PDB entry 7UIO | electron microscopy, 3.30 A resolution | chains Ae and Ap of the 80 polymer chains in the assembly

# Chain Ae
Name: Mediator of RNA polymerase II transcription subunit 5
Source organism: Saccharomyces cerevisiae S288C
Reference sequence: P53114 (MED5_YEAST); numbering as in UniProt (aligned over 1-1132)
Sequence (1132 residues; numbered 1 to 1132; the number before each row is that of its first residue):
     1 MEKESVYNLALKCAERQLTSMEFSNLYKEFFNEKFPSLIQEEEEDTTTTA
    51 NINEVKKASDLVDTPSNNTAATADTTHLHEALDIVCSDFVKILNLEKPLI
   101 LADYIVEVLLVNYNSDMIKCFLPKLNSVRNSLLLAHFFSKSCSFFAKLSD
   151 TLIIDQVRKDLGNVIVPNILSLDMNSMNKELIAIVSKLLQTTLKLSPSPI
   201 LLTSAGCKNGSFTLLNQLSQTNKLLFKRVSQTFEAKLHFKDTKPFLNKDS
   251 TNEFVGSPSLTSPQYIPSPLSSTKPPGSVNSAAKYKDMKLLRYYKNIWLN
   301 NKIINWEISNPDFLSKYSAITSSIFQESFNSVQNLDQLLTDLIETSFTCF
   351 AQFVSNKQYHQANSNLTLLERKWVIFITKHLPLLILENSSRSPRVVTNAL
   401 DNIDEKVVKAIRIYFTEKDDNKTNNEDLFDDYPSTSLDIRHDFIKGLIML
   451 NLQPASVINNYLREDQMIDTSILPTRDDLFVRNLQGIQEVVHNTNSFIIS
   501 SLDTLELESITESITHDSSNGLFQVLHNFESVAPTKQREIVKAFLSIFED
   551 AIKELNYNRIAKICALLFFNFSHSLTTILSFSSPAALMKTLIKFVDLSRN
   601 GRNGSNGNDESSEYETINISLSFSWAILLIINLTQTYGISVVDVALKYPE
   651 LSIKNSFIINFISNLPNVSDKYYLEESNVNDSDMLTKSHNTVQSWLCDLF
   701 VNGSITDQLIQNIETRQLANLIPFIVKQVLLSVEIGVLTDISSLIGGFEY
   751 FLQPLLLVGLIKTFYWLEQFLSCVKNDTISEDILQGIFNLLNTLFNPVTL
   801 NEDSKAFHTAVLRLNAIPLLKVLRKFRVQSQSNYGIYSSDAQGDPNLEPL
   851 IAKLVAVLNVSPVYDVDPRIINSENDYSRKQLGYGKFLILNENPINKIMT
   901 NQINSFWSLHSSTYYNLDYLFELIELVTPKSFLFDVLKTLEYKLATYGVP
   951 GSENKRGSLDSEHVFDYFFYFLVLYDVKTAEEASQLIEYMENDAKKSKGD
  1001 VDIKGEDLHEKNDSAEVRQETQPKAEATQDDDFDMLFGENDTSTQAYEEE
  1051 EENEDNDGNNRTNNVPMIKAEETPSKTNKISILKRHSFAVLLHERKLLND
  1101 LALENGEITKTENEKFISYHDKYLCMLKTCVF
Disordered / not traced: 1-286, 420-432, 827-845, 993-1077

# Chain Ap
Name: Mediator of RNA polymerase II transcription subunit 16
Source organism: Saccharomyces cerevisiae S288C
Reference sequence: P32259 (MED16_YEAST); residue numbers follow UniProt; this construct covers 1-974
Sequence (974 residues; numbered 1 to 974; the number before each row is that of its first residue):
     1 MMLGEHLMSWSKTGIIAYSDSQSSNANICLTFLESINGINWRFHTPQKYV
    51 LHPQLHEVQYQESSSTLSTHSTTTSVNGSTTAGVGSTPNFGGNSNKSPPQ
   101 FFYNISSIHWNNWFSLPGDMLAVCDELGNMTMLITGQRPDRATTYEKLTM
   151 VFQDNVYKIYNHVMPLKPVDKLKPMNIERKQTRKEYNTSILEFRWLTSSK
   201 SVIVSQFCAFDSSSNTYRSRAQQVPPYGVYHPPFIKYACLAIRKNGQIDF
   251 WYQFSNSKDHKKITLQLLDTSNQRFKDLQWLEFARITPMNDDQCMLITTY
   301 SKLSKNISFYKLHVNWNLNATKPNVLNDPSLKIQFILSTTLDPTDDEGHV
   351 LKLENLHVVSKSSIEKDPSPEILVLYNVCDTSKSLVKRYRLAPTQLSAEY
   401 LVILKPDLNIDRNNSTNQIFQSRRYNLRRHSDIVLDKKVTLITSEMFDAF
   451 VSFYFEDGTIESYNQNDWKLETERLISQSQLGKFKNIIASPLSAGFNYGK
   501 LPLPPSVEWMKVSPSMCGVIVKQYNKKWPQFYAAVQKNYADPEKDSINAT
   551 ALAFGYVKSLHKQISAEDLTIAAKTHILRISFLDRKRAKEFITTLLKSLY
   601 SFFNISPDAPKEIMDKIITSRPLQKIMLLQLELGSCFSQENIEEMARVIL
   651 YLKNVLFAFNGVARNFHFAIEQISNNSNQQQNPKLFQTIFSKQDLIHSLI
   701 PVAKWFVKFITYLTQEILILINDPTNKEYTLVHGIFGAKMSRTLILSILN
   751 EIKKVTQIVAKFPETSYPILNESSTFLKLVLSESPVDFEKFETFLVDVNN
   801 KFIALCEQQPSQEREFSLLVKAEIPPEYAKVGDFLLQYANNAVISHANAA
   851 AVYFADTSGLKISNSEFFNPEIFHLLQPLEEGLIIDTDKLPIKNRTSKSF
   901 SKLLYDDVTCDKLSVSEISDGKLKRCSRCGSVTRAGNIISSDKTIVPTSI
   951 QTKRWPTMYTRLCICSGMLFEMDG
Disordered / not traced: 58-99, 156-157, 318-325, 398-424
Swiss-Prot annotation at these positions:
  - motif: Lys889 to Lys893 (Nuclear localization signal)

# Interface between chain Ae and chain Ap
Residue-residue contacts (80):
  Gln361(Ae) - Arg274(Ap)  hydrogen bond
  Val642(Ae) - Val350(Ap)  hydrophobic
  Ile653(Ae) - Gly348(Ap)
  Lys654(Ae) - Asp346(Ap)
  Ser663(Ae) - Thr340(Ap)
  Ser663(Ae) - Pro343(Ap)
  Pro666(Ae) - Thr340(Ap)
  Asn667(Ae) - Thr339(Ap)
  Asp670(Ae) - Thr394(Ap)
  Asp670(Ae) - Asn426(Ap)
  Lys727(Ae) - Asn426(Ap)
  Cys773(Ae) - Ile336(Ap)  hydrogen bond (side chain-backbone)
  Asn776(Ae) - Phe335(Ap)
  Lys825(Ae) - Thr270(Ap)
  Gln881(Ae) - Ser271(Ap)  hydrogen bond (side chain-backbone)
  Gln881(Ae) - Asn272(Ap)
  Gln881(Ae) - Gln273(Ap)  hydrogen bond (side chain-backbone)
  Gln881(Ae) - Arg274(Ap)  hydrogen bond (backbone-side chain)
  Leu882(Ae) - Asn272(Ap)  hydrogen bond (backbone-side chain)
  Leu882(Ae) - Arg274(Ap)
  Gly883(Ae) - Arg274(Ap)
  Tyr884(Ae) - Asn272(Ap)
  Tyr884(Ae) - Phe275(Ap)
  Gly885(Ae) - Phe275(Ap)
  Phe887(Ae) - Leu278(Ap)
  Leu888(Ae) - Arg274(Ap)
  Leu888(Ae) - Leu278(Ap)  hydrophobic
  Ile889(Ae) - Arg274(Ap)
  Ile889(Ae) - Asp277(Ap)
  Ile889(Ae) - Leu278(Ap)
  Ile889(Ae) - Trp280(Ap)
  Leu890(Ae) - Gln273(Ap)
  Leu890(Ae) - Arg274(Ap)
  Leu890(Ae) - Asp277(Ap)
  Asn891(Ae) - Asn187(Ap)
  Asn891(Ae) - Asp277(Ap)  hydrogen bond
  Pro894(Ae) - Asn187(Ap)
  Ile895(Ae) - Glu185(Ap)
  Ile895(Ae) - Trp280(Ap)  hydrophobic
  Asn896(Ae) - Lys184(Ap)
  Asn896(Ae) - Glu185(Ap)
  Asn896(Ae) - Tyr186(Ap)  hydrogen bond (side chain-backbone)
  Met899(Ae) - Lys184(Ap)
  Met899(Ae) - Glu185(Ap)
  Ile903(Ae) - Lys184(Ap)
  Glu922(Ae) - Leu303(Ap)
  Glu925(Ae) - Lys302(Ap)
  Leu926(Ae) - Trp280(Ap)
  Leu926(Ae) - Glu282(Ap)
  Leu926(Ae) - Leu303(Ap)  hydrophobic
  Thr928(Ae) - Glu282(Ap)
  Lys930(Ae) - Met1(Ap)
  Lys930(Ae) - Met2(Ap)
  Asp935(Ae) - Arg183(Ap)
  Lys938(Ae) - Arg183(Ap)
  Thr939(Ae) - Arg183(Ap)
  Tyr942(Ae) - Gln181(Ap)
  Asn1078(Ae) - Cys379(Ap)
  Asn1078(Ae) - Asp380(Ap)
  Ser1081(Ae) - Cys379(Ap)  hydrogen bond
  Ser1081(Ae) - Asp380(Ap)  hydrogen bond
  Ile1082(Ae) - Val350(Ap)  hydrophobic
  Ile1082(Ae) - Cys379(Ap)
  Arg1085(Ae) - Val350(Ap)  hydrogen bond (side chain-backbone)
  Arg1085(Ae) - Leu351(Ap)
  Arg1085(Ae) - Lys352(Ap)  hydrogen bond (backbone-side chain)
  Arg1085(Ae) - Asn377(Ap)  hydrogen bond (side chain-backbone)
  Arg1085(Ae) - Cys379(Ap)
  His1086(Ae) - Lys352(Ap)  hydrogen bond
  Arg1095(Ae) - Met1(Ap)
  Arg1095(Ae) - Pro505(Ap)
  Leu1098(Ae) - Glu456(Ap)
  Leu1098(Ae) - Leu503(Ap)
  Leu1098(Ae) - Pro505(Ap)  hydrophobic
  Leu1101(Ae) - Leu503(Ap)  hydrophobic
  Ala1102(Ae) - Leu503(Ap)
  Asn1105(Ae) - Lys500(Ap)
  Glu1107(Ae) - Ser506(Ap)
  Glu1107(Ae) - Gln523(Ap)
  Ile1108(Ae) - Ser506(Ap)
Also at the interface, not in a pair above, chain Ae (60 interface residues in all): Asn363, Leu646, Leu731, Val737, Gln769, Ser772, Lys821, Thr900, Val927, Tyr989, Leu1091, Glu1094
Also at the interface, not in a pair above, chain Ap (46 interface residues in all): Ser338, Thr344, Glu347, Leu396, Pro502

# Summary
60 residues of chain Ae and 46 residues of chain Ap are in contact; the contacts include 14 hydrogen bonds.
Polar contacts include Gln361(Ae)-Arg274(Ap), Cys773(Ae)-Ile336(Ap) and Gln881(Ae)-Ser271(Ap).
Chain Ae is Mediator of RNA polymerase II transcription subunit 5 and chain Ap is Mediator of RNA polymerase
II transcription subunit 16, both from Saccharomyces cerevisiae S288C; the structure, Mediator-PIC Early
(Composite Model), was determined by electron microscopy together with 7UI9, 7UIC, 7UIF, 7UIG, 7UIK and 7UIL
from the same study.
